Entry 4EVY (X-ray diffraction, 1.77 A resolution); this record covers chains A and B.

== Chain A (and B) ==
Molecule: Aminoglycoside N(6')-acetyltransferase type 1
From: Acinetobacter haemolyticus
Notes: EC 2.3.1.82; chain B of this document is another copy of the same molecule, construct and numbering; everything in this record applies to it too
UniProtKB: Q44057 (AAC6_ACIHA); residues 1-145 here = UniProt positions 1-145
Sequence (166 residues; numbered -20 to 145; the number before each row is that of its first residue; numbers below 1 keep their minus sign (Met-20 is residue -20)):
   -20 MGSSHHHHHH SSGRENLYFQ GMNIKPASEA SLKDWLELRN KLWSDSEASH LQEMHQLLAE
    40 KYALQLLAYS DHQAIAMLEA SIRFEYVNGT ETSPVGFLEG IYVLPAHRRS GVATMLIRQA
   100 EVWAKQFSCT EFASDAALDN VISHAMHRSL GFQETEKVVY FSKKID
Not modelled in the structure: -20 to -2 (chain B: -20 to 0)
Differences from the reference sequence: expression tag (-20 to 0)
Bound ions: K+: Leu36, Glu39, Ala42, Gln44
Ligand contacts:
  - tobramycin (TOY), molecule 1: Arg18, Trp22, Ser23, Asp24, Glu32, Phe76, Glu78, Gly79, Asp114, Ala115, Ala116
  - tobramycin (TOY), molecule 2: Tyr65, Asn67, Glu135, Val137
Curated features (UniProtKB/Swiss-Prot):
  - binding site (substrate): Trp22, Tyr65, Glu78, Asp114, Glu135
  - binding site (acetyl-CoA): Ile80 to Val82, Asn119

== Chain A / chain B interface ==
Pairs across the interface (112):
  Arg62(A) with Glu64(B); Tyr65(B), hydrogen bond (side chain-backbone)
  Phe63(A) with Glu64(B), hydrogen bond (backbone-side chain)
  Glu64(A) with Arg62(B); Phe63(B), hydrogen bond (side chain-backbone); Glu64(B), hydrogen bond (side chain-backbone)
  Tyr65(A) with Arg62(B), hydrogen bond (backbone-side chain)
  Val66(A) with Tyr139(B), hydrophobic
  Asn67(A) with Asp114(B), hydrogen bond; Tyr139(B)
  Glu100(A) with Lys142(B), salt bridge
  Ala103(A) with Ile144(B), hydrophobic
  Lys104(A) with Ile144(B); Asp145(B)
  Cys108(A) with Asp145(B)
  Thr109(A) with Lys143(B), hydrogen bond; Ile144(B), hydrogen bond (backbone-backbone); Asp145(B)
  Glu110(A) with Ser141(B), hydrogen bond; Lys142(B); Lys143(B); Ile144(B)
  Phe111(A) with Ser141(B); Lys142(B), hydrogen bond (backbone-backbone); Ile144(B), hydrophobic
  Ala112(A) with Phe140(B)
  Ser113(A) with Tyr139(B); Phe140(B), hydrogen bond (backbone-backbone)
  Asp114(A) with Asn67(B), hydrogen bond; Val138(B); Tyr139(B), hydrogen bond
  Ala115(A) with Val137(B); Val138(B), hydrogen bond (backbone-backbone)
  Ala116(A) with Lys136(B)
  Leu117(A) with Leu117(B), hydrophobic; Lys136(B), hydrogen bond (backbone-backbone); Val137(B); Val138(B), hydrophobic
  His123(A) with Val138(B); Phe140(B)
  His126(A) with Phe140(B)
  Leu129(A) with Lys142(B), hydrogen bond (backbone-side chain)
  Gly130(A) with Lys142(B)
  Phe131(A) with Phe140(B), hydrophobic; Ser141(B); Lys142(B)
  Gln132(A) with Phe140(B); Ser141(B), hydrogen bond (backbone-backbone)
  Glu133(A) with Val138(B); Tyr139(B); Phe140(B)
  Thr134(A) with Tyr139(B), hydrogen bond (backbone-backbone); Phe140(B); Ser141(B)
  Glu135(A) with Val138(B); Tyr139(B), hydrogen bond (backbone-backbone)
  Lys136(A) with Ala116(B); Leu117(B), hydrogen bond (backbone-backbone); Val137(B); Val138(B)
  Val137(A) with Asp114(B); Ala115(B); Leu117(B); Lys136(B); Val137(B), hydrogen bond (backbone-backbone); Tyr139(B), hydrophobic
  Val138(A) with Asp114(B); Ala115(B), hydrogen bond (backbone-backbone); Leu117(B), hydrophobic; His123(B); Glu133(B); Glu135(B); Lys136(B)
  Tyr139(A) with Val66(B), hydrophobic; Asn67(B); Ser113(B); Asp114(B), hydrogen bond; Glu133(B); Thr134(B), hydrogen bond (backbone-backbone); Glu135(B), hydrogen bond (backbone-backbone); Val137(B), hydrophobic; Tyr139(B), hydrogen bond
  Phe140(A) with Ala112(B); Ser113(B), hydrogen bond (backbone-backbone); Ala115(B), hydrophobic; His126(B); Phe131(B), hydrophobic; Gln132(B); Glu133(B); Thr134(B)
  Ser141(A) with Glu110(B), hydrogen bond; Phe111(B); Phe131(B); Gln132(B), hydrogen bond (backbone-backbone); Thr134(B)
  Lys142(A) with Arg97(B); Glu100(B), salt bridge; Glu110(B); Phe111(B), hydrogen bond (backbone-backbone); Leu129(B), hydrogen bond (side chain-backbone); Gly130(B); Phe131(B)
  Lys143(A) with Thr109(B); Glu110(B)
  Ile144(A) with Glu100(B); Cys108(B); Thr109(B), hydrogen bond (backbone-backbone); Glu110(B); Phe111(B), hydrophobic
  Asp145(A) with Lys104(B), salt bridge; Cys108(B); Thr109(B), hydrogen bond (backbone-backbone)
Other interface residues (no listed pair), chain A (41 interface residues in all): Ile61, Thr71, Phe76
Other interface residues (no listed pair), chain B (42 interface residues in all): Ile61, Thr71, Phe76, Ala103

== In short ==
Chain A and chain B form an interface of 41 and 42 residues respectively; the contacts include 33 hydrogen
bonds and 3 salt bridges. Polar pairs include Glu100(A)-Lys142(B), Asp145(A)-Lys104(B) and Arg62(A)-Tyr65(B).
Bound to chain A: tobramycin.
Chain A and chain B are both Aminoglycoside N(6')-acetyltransferase type 1 (Acinetobacter haemolyticus); the
structure, Crystal structure of aminoglycoside antibiotic 6'-N-acetyltransferase AAC(6')-Ig from Acinetobacter
haemolyticus in complex with tobramycin, was determined by X-ray diffraction, deposited together with 4F0Y and
4E8O.
